Entry 8VAM (electron microscopy, 3.90 A resolution); this record covers chains F and G of the 7 polymer chains in the assembly.

== Chain F (and G) ==
Molecule: Beta sliding clamp
Source organism: Escherichia coli
Notes: chain G of this document is another copy of the same molecule, construct and numbering; everything in this record applies to it too
Reference sequence: P0A988 (DPO3B_ECOLI); residue numbers follow UniProt; this construct covers 1-366
Amino-acid sequence (369 residues; each row starts with the number of its first residue; numbers below 1 keep their minus sign (Gly-2 is residue -2)):
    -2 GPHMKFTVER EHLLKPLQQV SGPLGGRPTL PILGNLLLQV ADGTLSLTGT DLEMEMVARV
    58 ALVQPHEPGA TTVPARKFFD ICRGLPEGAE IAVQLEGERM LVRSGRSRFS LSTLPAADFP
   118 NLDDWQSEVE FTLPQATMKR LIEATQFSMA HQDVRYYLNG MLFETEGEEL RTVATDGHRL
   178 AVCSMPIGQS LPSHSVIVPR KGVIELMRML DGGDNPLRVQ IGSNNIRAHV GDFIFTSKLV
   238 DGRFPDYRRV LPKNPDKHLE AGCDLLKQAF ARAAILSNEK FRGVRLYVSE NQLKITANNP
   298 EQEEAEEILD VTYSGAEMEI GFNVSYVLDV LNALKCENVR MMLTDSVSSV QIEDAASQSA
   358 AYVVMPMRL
Construct notes: expression tag (-2 to 0)
UniProt features mapped onto this chain:
  - binding site (DNA): Arg24, Arg73, Gln149, Tyr153, Tyr154
  - mutagenesis: Arg24 (R24A: Mild defect in DNA replication, impaired loading of clamp on DNA, polymerase speed is wild-type. More severe replication defect and very poor clamp loading; when associated with A-149), Gly66 (G66E: In dnaN159; a temperature- and UV-sensitive mutation, displays altered DNA polymerase usage, chronically induced SOS response; when associated with A-174), Ala133 (A133T: Reduction of synthesis of beta*, probably due to mutation of its promoter), Met135 (M135L: 3-fold reduction of synthesis of beta*, probably due to loss of its start codon), Met146 (M146L: No effect on synthesis of beta*), Gln149 (Q149A: Mild defect in DNA replication, impaired loading of clamp on DNA, polymerase speed is wild-type. More severe replication defect and very poor clamp loading; when associated with A-24), Tyr153 to Tyr154 (Very poor loading of clamp on DNA, polymerase speed is wild-type), Gly174 (G174A: In dnaN159; a temperature- and UV-sensitive mutation, displays altered DNA polymerase usage, chronically induced SOS response; when associated with A-66), Gln265 to Leu366 (In dnaN806; temperature sensitive), Ile272 to Leu273 (Monomeric in solution, binds very tightly to subunit delta (holA). The monomer binds tightly to linear and circular DNA. Cannot bind both Pol III and IV simultaneously)

== How chain F and chain G interact ==
Pairs across the interface - 25 pairs, chain F then chain G:
  Lys74(F) - Leu273(G)
  Asp77(F) - Ile272(G)
  Ile78(F) - Ile272(G)
  Gly81(F) - Gln265(G)  hydrogen bond (backbone-side chain)
  Leu82(F) - Arg269(G)
  Pro83(F) - Arg269(G)
  Arg96(F) - Gln299(G)  hydrogen bond (side chain-backbone)
  Arg96(F) - Glu301(G)
  Arg103(F) - Glu304(G)
  Arg103(F) - Ile305(G)  hydrogen bond (backbone-backbone)
  Arg103(F) - Asp307(G)  salt bridge
  Ser104(F) - Arg269(G)  hydrogen bond
  Ser104(F) - Glu303(G)
  Ser104(F) - Glu304(G)  hydrogen bond
  Arg105(F) - Ala302(G)
  Arg105(F) - Glu303(G)  salt bridge
  Phe106(F) - Arg269(G)
  Phe106(F) - Leu273(G)  hydrophobic
  Phe106(F) - Glu301(G)
  Phe106(F) - Ala302(G)  hydrophobic
  Ser107(F) - Leu273(G)
  Ser107(F) - Glu300(G)
  Ser107(F) - Glu301(G)  hydrogen bond (backbone-backbone)
  Leu108(F) - Glu300(G)
  Ser109(F) - Glu300(G)
Also at the interface, not in a pair above, chain G (13 interface residues in all): Ala270

== In short ==
Chain F and chain G form an interface of 14 and 13 residues respectively; the contacts include 6 hydrogen
bonds and 2 salt bridges. Polar contacts include Arg103(F)-Asp307(G), Arg105(F)-Glu303(G) and
Gly81(F)-Gln265(G). From UniProt: 5 DNA-binding residues and 13 mutagenesis sites on chain F.
Both chains are Beta sliding clamp (Escherichia coli). Entry 8VAM (Structure of the E. coli clamp loader bound
to the beta clamp in a Semi-Open conformation) was determined by electron microscopy, deposited together with
8VAL, 8VAN, 8VAP, 8VAQ, 8VAR, 8VAS and 8VAT.
